1DAI - chain A; structure by X-ray diffraction, 1.64 A resolution.

Chain A:
Name: Dethiobiotin synthetase
Organism: Escherichia coli
Notes: EC 6.3.3.3
Reference sequence: P13000 (BIOD_ECOLI); residues 1-224 here = UniProt positions 1-224
Sequence (224 residues; row label = number of the first residue in the row):
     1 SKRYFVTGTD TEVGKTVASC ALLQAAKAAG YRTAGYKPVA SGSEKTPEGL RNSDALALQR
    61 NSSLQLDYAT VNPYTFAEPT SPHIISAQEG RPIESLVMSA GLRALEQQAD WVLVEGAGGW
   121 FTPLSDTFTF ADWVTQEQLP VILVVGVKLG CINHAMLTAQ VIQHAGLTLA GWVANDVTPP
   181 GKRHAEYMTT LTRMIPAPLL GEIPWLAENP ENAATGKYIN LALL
Not modelled in the structure: 208-212
Small-molecule neighbours: 7-(carboxyamino)-8-amino-nonanoic acid (DSD): K37, V39, A40, S41, N52, P79, T80, S81, P82, A117, G118, T122, K148, L149, G150, C151, I152, N153, Y187

In short:
Ligands of chain A: 7-(carboxyamino)-8-amino-nonanoic acid.
Chain A is Dethiobiotin synthetase (Escherichia coli); the structure, Dethiobiotin synthetase complexed with
7-(carboxyamino)-8-amino-nonanoic acid, was determined by X-ray diffraction (same publication as 1DAD, 1DAE,
1DAF, 1DAG and 1DAH).
